4D8J - chains N and A of the 4 polymer chains in the assembly; structure by X-ray diffraction, 3.55 A resolution.

[Chain N]
Molecule: 19-nt DNA strand
Sequence (19 nucleotides; numbered 1 to 19; the number before each row is that of its first residue):
     1 TTCGTGACATTGTCACGAA

[Chain A]
Protein: Macrodomain Ter protein
Source organism: Escherichia coli
UniProtKB: P0A8N0 (MATP_ECOLI); residues 1-150 here = UniProt positions 1-150
Sequence (150 residues; each row starts with the number of its first residue):
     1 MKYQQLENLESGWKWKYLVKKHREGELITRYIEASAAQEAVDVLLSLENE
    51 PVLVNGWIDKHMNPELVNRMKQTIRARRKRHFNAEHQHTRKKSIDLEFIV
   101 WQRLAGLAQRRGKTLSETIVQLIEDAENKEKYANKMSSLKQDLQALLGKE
Disordered / not traced: 150

[Interface between chain N and chain A]
Contacting residue pairs - 21 pairs, chain N then chain A:
  DC8(N) with Lys-92(A), salt bridge to the phosphate; Ser-93(A), sugar contact; Ile-94(A), phosphate contact; Asp-95(A), hydrogen bond to the base
  DA9(N) with Lys-92(A), salt bridge to the phosphate; Ser-93(A), hydrogen bond to the phosphate
  DT11(N) with Lys-20(A), phosphate contact; Arg-77(A), salt bridge to the phosphate; Arg-80(A), base contact
  DG12(N) with Lys-20(A), salt bridge to the phosphate; Thr-73(A), sugar contact; Arg-80(A), hydrogen bond to the base
  DT13(N) with Tyr-17(A), hydrogen bond to the phosphate; Lys-21(A), salt bridge to the phosphate; Arg-69(A), phosphate contact; Gln-72(A), sugar contact; Thr-73(A), hydrogen bond to the phosphate; Ala-76(A), base contact; Arg-80(A), base contact
  DC14(N) with Arg-69(A), salt bridge to the phosphate; Gln-72(A), base contact
Interface residues without a listed pair, chain N (8 interface residues in all): DA7, DT10
Interface residues without a listed pair, chain A (14 interface residues in all): Lys-91

[Summary]
The interface between chain N and chain A involves 8 residues on one side and 14 on the other, with 5 hydrogen
bonds and 6 salt bridges. Among the polar pairs are DC8(N)/Asp-95(A), DG12(N)/Arg-80(A) and DA9(N)/Ser-93(A).
Here chain N is a 19-nt DNA strand and chain A is Macrodomain Ter protein (Escherichia coli). Entry 4D8J
(Structure of E. coli MatP-mats complex) was determined by X-ray diffraction together with 3VEA and 3VEB from
the same study.
